PDB entry 6VMB | electron microscopy, 5.23 A resolution (low resolution: residue-level contacts below are approximate; hydrogen-bond / salt-bridge calls are withheld) | chains A and D of the 26 polymer chains in the assembly

[Chain A]
Molecule: ATP synthase subunit alpha, chloroplastic
Organism: Spinacia oleracea
Notes: EC 7.1.2.2
Reference sequence: P06450 (ATPA_SPIOL); numbering as in UniProt (aligned over 1-507)
Chain sequence (507 residues; each row starts with the number of its first residue):
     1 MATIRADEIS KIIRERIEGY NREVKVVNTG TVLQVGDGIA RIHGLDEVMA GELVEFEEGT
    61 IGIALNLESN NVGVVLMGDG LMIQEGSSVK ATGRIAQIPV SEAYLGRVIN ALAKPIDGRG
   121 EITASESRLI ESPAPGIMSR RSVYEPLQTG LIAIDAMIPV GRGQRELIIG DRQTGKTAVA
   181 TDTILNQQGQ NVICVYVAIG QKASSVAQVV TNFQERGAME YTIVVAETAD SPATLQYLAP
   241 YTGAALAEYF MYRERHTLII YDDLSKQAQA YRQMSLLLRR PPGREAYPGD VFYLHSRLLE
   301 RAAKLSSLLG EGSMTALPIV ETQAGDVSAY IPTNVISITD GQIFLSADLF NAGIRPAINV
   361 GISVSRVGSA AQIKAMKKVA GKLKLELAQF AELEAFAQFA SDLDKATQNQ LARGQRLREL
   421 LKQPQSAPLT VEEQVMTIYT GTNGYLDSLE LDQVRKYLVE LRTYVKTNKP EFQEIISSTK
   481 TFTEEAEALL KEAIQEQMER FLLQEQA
Unresolved in the structure: 1-5, 507
Small-molecule neighbours:
  - ADP (adenosine-5'-diphosphate): Val364, Ser365, Arg366, Leu385
  - ATP (adenosine-5'-triphosphate): Gln173, Thr174, Gly175, Lys176, Thr177, Ala178, Gln201, Phe350, Arg355, Pro356, Gln423, Gln425
Swiss-Prot annotation at these positions:
  - binding site (ATP): Gly170 to Thr177
  - site: Ser363 (Required for activity)

[Chain D]
Molecule: ATP synthase subunit beta, chloroplastic
Organism: Spinacia oleracea
Notes: EC 7.1.2.2
Reference sequence: P00825 (ATPB_SPIOL); residues 1-498 here = UniProt positions 1-498
Chain sequence (498 residues; each row starts with the number of its first residue):
     1 MRINPTTSDP GVSTLEKKNL GRIAQIIGPV LDVAFPPGKM PNIYNALIVK GRDTAGQPMN
    61 VTCEVQQLLG NNRVRAVAMS ATDGLTRGME VIDTGAPLSV PVGGATLGRI FNVLGEPVDN
   121 LGPVDTRTTS PIHRSAPAFT QLDTKLSIFE TGIKVVDLLA PYRRGGKIGL FGGAGVGKTV
   181 LIMELINNIA KAHGGVSVFG GVGERTREGN DLYMEMKESG VINEQNIAES KVALVYGQMN
   241 EPPGARMRVG LTALTMAEYF RDVNEQDVLL FIDNIFRFVQ AGSEVSALLG RMPSAVGYQP
   301 TLSTEMGSLQ ERITSTKEGS ITSIQAVYVP ADDLTDPAPA TTFAHLDATT VLSRGLAAKG
   361 IYPAVDPLDS TSTMLQPRIV GEEHYEIAQR VKETLQRYKE LQDIIAILGL DELSEEDRLT
   421 VARARKIERF LSQPFFVAEV FTGSPGKYVG LAETIRGFQL ILSGELDSLP EQAFYLVGNI
   481 DEATAKAMNL EMESKLKK
Unresolved in the structure: 1-16, 495-498
Small-molecule neighbours:
  - ADP (adenosine-5'-diphosphate): Gly175, Val176, Gly177, Lys178, Thr179, Val180, Glu204, Arg205, Tyr362, Ala438, Phe441
  - ATP (adenosine-5'-triphosphate): Ser372, Thr373, Met374, Leu375, Gln376, Pro377, Tyr385
Swiss-Prot annotation at these positions:
  - binding site (ATP): Gly172 to Thr179

[Chain A / chain D interface]
Pairs across the interface - 64 pairs, chain A then chain D:
  Leu33(A) - Gly70(D)
  Gln34(A) - Leu68(D)
  Gln34(A) - Leu69(D)
  Val35(A) - Ile43(D)
  Val35(A) - Gln67(D)
  Val35(A) - Leu68(D)
  Gly36(A) - Gln67(D)
  Asp37(A) - Arg291(D)
  Asp37(A) - Thr301(D)
  Gly80(A) - Ile43(D)
  Leu81(A) - Asn42(D)
  Leu81(A) - Ile43(D)
  Leu81(A) - Tyr44(D)
  Met82(A) - Asn42(D)
  Gln84(A) - Lys39(D)
  Gln84(A) - Met40(D)
  Glu85(A) - Met40(D)
  Glu85(A) - Leu68(D)
  Ile116(A) - Phe139(D)
  Ile116(A) - Thr140(D)
  Arg172(A) - Phe343(D)
  Arg172(A) - Asp369(D)
  Arg172(A) - Thr371(D)
  Gln173(A) - Asp347(D)
  Gln173(A) - Thr371(D)
  Gln201(A) - Ala344(D)
  Lys202(A) - His345(D)
  Lys202(A) - Asp347(D)
  Ala203(A) - Phe139(D)
  Ala203(A) - Leu142(D)
  Val206(A) - Phe139(D)
  Ala207(A) - Phe139(D)
  Ala207(A) - Leu142(D)
  Gln208(A) - Leu146(D)
  Val210(A) - Phe139(D)
  Ala229(A) - His345(D)
  Asp230(A) - Gly307(D)
  Asp230(A) - Ser308(D)
  Asp230(A) - Glu311(D)
  Lys266(A) - Ala340(D)
  Gln269(A) - Ser303(D)
  Gln273(A) - Pro300(D)
  Gln273(A) - Thr301(D)
  Gln273(A) - Leu302(D)
  Gln273(A) - Ser303(D)
  Gln273(A) - Thr304(D)
  Leu277(A) - Pro300(D)
  Arg279(A) - Gly290(D)
  Arg279(A) - Met292(D)
  Pro282(A) - Met292(D)
  Ala286(A) - Ser294(D)
  Ala286(A) - Ala295(D)
  Gln323(A) - Thr335(D)
  Gln323(A) - Ala340(D)
  Gln323(A) - Phe343(D)
  Asp348(A) - Gln396(D)
  Asp348(A) - Glu400(D)
  Asn351(A) - Leu368(D)
  Asn351(A) - Lys392(D)
  Asn351(A) - Glu393(D)
  Asn351(A) - Gln396(D)
  Ala352(A) - Gln396(D)
  Gly353(A) - Gln389(D)
  Arg355(A) - Gln389(D)
Other interface residues (no listed pair), chain A (49 interface residues in all): Ile83, Val108, Gly118, Gly200, Ser204, Glu215, Thr228, Ser231, Leu276, Arg280, Glu321, Ala324, Ala347, Gln425
Other interface residues (no listed pair), chain D (50 interface residues in all): His133, Asp143, Arg163, Lys167, Thr341, Leu346, Thr349, Val351, Pro377, Arg378

[Summary]
The interface between chain A and chain D involves 49 residues on one side and 50 on the other. ATP is bound
between chain A and chain D. Bound to chain A: ADP. Ligands of chain D: ADP.
Chain A is ATP synthase subunit alpha, chloroplastic and chain D is ATP synthase subunit beta, chloroplastic,
both from Spinacia oleracea; the structure, Chloroplast ATP synthase (C1, CF1FO), was determined by electron
microscopy together with 6VM1, 6VM4, 6VMD, 6VMG, 6VOF, 6VOG and 8 further entries from the same study.
